7E3E - chain A; structure by X-ray diffraction, 2.30 A resolution.

== Chain A ==
Protein: Cysteine peptidase C (CPC)
Source organism: Trypanosoma brucei brucei (strain 927/4 GUTat10.1)
Notes: EC 3.4.22.-
UniProt: D6XHE1 (D6XHE1_TRYB2); residues 1-340 here = UniProt positions 1-340
Sequence (340 residues; row label = number of the first residue in the row):
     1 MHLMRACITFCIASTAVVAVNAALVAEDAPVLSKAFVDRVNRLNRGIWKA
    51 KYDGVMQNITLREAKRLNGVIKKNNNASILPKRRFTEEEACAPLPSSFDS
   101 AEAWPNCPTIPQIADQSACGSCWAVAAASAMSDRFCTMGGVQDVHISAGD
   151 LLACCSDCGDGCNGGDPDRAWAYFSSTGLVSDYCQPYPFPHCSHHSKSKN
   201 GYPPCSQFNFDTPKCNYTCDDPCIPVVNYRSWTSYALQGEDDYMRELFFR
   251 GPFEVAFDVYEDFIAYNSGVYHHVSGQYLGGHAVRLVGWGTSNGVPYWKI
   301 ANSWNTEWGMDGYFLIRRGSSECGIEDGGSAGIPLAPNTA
Disordered / not traced: 1-25, 73-77, 339-340
Disulfides: Cys-91/Cys-223, Cys-107/Cys-136, Cys-119/Cys-162, Cys-154/Cys-215, Cys-155/Cys-158, Cys-184/Cys-219, Cys-192/Cys-205
Covalently attached groups: N-acetylglucosamine (NAG) linked to Asn-58, Asn-216
Sequence notes: engineered mutation Cys-91 (Arg in D6XHE1), Cys-223 (Thr in D6XHE1)

== Overview ==
N-acetylglucosamine is covalently linked to Asn-58 and Asn-216.
Chain A is Cysteine peptidase C (CPC) (Trypanosoma brucei brucei (strain 927/4 GUTat10.1)); the structure,
Crystal structure of Trypanosoma brucei cathepsin B R91C/T223C mutant, was determined by X-ray diffraction
(same publication as 7E3F and 7E3G).
